8T5C - chains B and D of the 11 polymer chains in the assembly; structure by electron microscopy, 4.70 A resolution (low resolution: residue-level contacts below are approximate; hydrogen-bond / salt-bridge calls are withheld).

# Chain B
Protein: Glycoprotein G1
From: Lassa virus Josiah
UniProtKB: P08669 (GLYC_LASSJ); numbering as in UniProt; present here: 59-206, 208-257
Sequence (202 residues; each row starts with the number of its first residue):
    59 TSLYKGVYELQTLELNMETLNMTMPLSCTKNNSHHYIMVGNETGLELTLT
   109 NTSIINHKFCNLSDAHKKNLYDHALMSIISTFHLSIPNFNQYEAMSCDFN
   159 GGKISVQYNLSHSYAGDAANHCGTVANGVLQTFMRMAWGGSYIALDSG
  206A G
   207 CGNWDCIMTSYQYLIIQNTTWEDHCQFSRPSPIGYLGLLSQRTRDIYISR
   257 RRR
Construct notes: conflict Gly-206A (Arg207 in P08669); insertion (207); expression tag (258-259)
Disulfide bonds: Cys-86/Cys-231, Cys-118/Cys-155, Cys-180/Cys-212
Glycans and other covalent adducts: glycan linked to Asn-79; N-acetylglucosamine (NAG) linked to Asn-90, Asn-99, Asn-109, Asn-119, Asn-167, Asn-224
Swiss-Prot annotation at these positions:
  - glycosylation (N-linked (GlcNAc...) asparagine): Asn-79, Asn-89, Asn-99, Asn-109, Asn-119, Asn-167, Asn-224
  - mutagenesis: Ser-60 (S60A: No effect on SSP cleavage)

# Chain D
Protein: D5 nanobody
From: Camelus bactrianus
Notes: antibody fragment or engineered binder
Sequence (120 residues; row label = number of the first residue in the row):
     1 AWQLVESGGGSVQPGGSLTLTCQASKSTFSTSGMRWERQAQGKGVEFVAD
    51 ISSDSTRKWYSDSVKGRFTISRSNWWRTVTLQMNDLKPEDTARYYCKDLE
   101 SHHLRGQGTQVTVSSSGQAG
Not modelled in the structure: 117-120
Disulfide bonds: Cys-22/Cys-96

# Chain B / chain D interface
Contacting residue pairs - 14 pairs, chain B then chain D:
  Leu-120(B) / Gln-3(D)
  Leu-120(B) / Leu-104(D)
  Ser-121(B) / Gln-3(D)
  His-124(B) / Trp-2(D)
  Met-134(B) / Ala-1(D)
  Ser-138(B) / Ala-1(D)
  His-141(B) / Leu-104(D)
  Leu-142(B) / Ser-101(D)
  Leu-142(B) / His-102(D)
  Leu-142(B) / His-103(D)
  Tyr-150(B) / Lys-97(D)
  Tyr-150(B) / His-103(D)
  Tyr-150(B) / Leu-104(D)
  Tyr-150(B) / Arg-105(D)
Other interface residues (no listed pair), chain B (14 interface residues in all): Asn-119, Lys-125, Asn-148, Met-153, Arg-248, Arg-250
Other interface residues (no listed pair), chain D (10 interface residues in all): Lys-26

# Overview
14 residues of chain B face 10 of chain D across their interface. Covalently linked N-acetylglucosamine: at
Asn-90(B), Asn-99(B), Asn-109(B), Asn-119(B), Asn-167(B) and Asn-224(B). UniProt lists one mutagenesis site on
chain B.
Chain B is Glycoprotein G1 (Lassa virus Josiah) and chain D is D5 nanobody (Camelus bactrianus); the
structure, Lassa GPC Trimer in complex with Fab 8.11G and nanobody D5, was determined by electron microscopy.
